PDB entry 4U7I | X-ray diffraction, 1.79 A resolution | chains A and B

[Chain A]
Protein: Spartin
From: Homo sapiens
Notes: fragment: MIT domain
UniProtKB: Q8N0X7 (SPG20_HUMAN); residue numbers follow UniProt; this construct covers 8-101
Chain sequence (95 residues; row label = number of the first residue in the row):
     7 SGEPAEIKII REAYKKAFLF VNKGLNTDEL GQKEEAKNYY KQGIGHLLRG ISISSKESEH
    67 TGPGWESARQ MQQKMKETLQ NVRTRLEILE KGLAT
Disordered / not traced: 7-8
Construct notes: expression tag (7)
UniProt features mapped onto this chain:
  - mutagenesis: Phe24 (F24D: Abolishes interaction with IST1. Does not localize to the midbody)
What the authors report for this chain:
  - mutagenesis - F24E: abolished binding to CHMP2A201-222, D209F/L216F

[Chain B]
Protein: IST1 homolog
From: Homo sapiens
UniProtKB: P53990 (IST1_HUMAN); residues 312-335 here correspond to UniProt positions 341-364 (UniProt number = residue number + 29)
Chain sequence (25 residues; numbered 312 to 336; the number before each row is that of its first residue):
   312 STSASEDIDF DDLSRRFEEL KKKTW
Disordered / not traced: 312-317, 334-336
Construct notes: expression tag (336)
UniProt features mapped onto this chain:
  - region: Ile319 to Thr335 (Interaction with VPS4A, VTA1, MITD1 STAMBP and USP8)
  - motif: Asp322 to Lys332 (MIT-interacting motif)

[Interface between chain A and chain B]
Pairs across the interface - 29 pairs, chain A then chain B:
  Tyr20(A) - Ile319(B)  hydrophobic
  Tyr20(A) - Phe321(B)  hydrophobic
  Lys21(A) - Ile319(B)
  Phe24(A) - Ile319(B)  hydrophobic
  Phe24(A) - Asp320(B)
  Phe24(A) - Phe321(B)  hydrophobic
  Phe24(A) - Leu324(B)  hydrophobic
  Val27(A) - Leu324(B)  hydrophobic
  Val27(A) - Phe328(B)  hydrophobic
  Asn28(A) - Arg327(B)  hydrogen bond
  Leu31(A) - Leu324(B)  hydrophobic
  Leu31(A) - Arg327(B)
  Leu31(A) - Phe328(B)  hydrophobic
  Leu31(A) - Leu331(B)  hydrophobic
  Asn32(A) - Arg327(B)  hydrogen bond
  Asp34(A) - Leu331(B)
  Glu35(A) - Arg327(B)  salt bridge
  Tyr46(A) - Phe328(B)
  Lys80(A) - Phe321(B)
  Lys80(A) - Asp322(B)  salt bridge
  Glu83(A) - Ser325(B)  hydrogen bond
  Thr84(A) - Phe321(B)
  Asn87(A) - Ser325(B)  hydrogen bond
  Asn87(A) - Phe328(B)
  Val88(A) - Phe328(B)  hydrophobic
  Arg91(A) - Phe328(B)
  Arg91(A) - Leu331(B)
  Thr101(A) - Leu331(B)
  Thr101(A) - Lys332(B)  hydrogen bond (side chain-backbone)
Interface residues without a listed pair, chain A (20 interface residues in all): Ala23, Leu53, Met81
Interface residues without a listed pair, chain B (11 interface residues in all): Lys333
From the paper, about this interface:
  - residue pairs: Phe321(B)-Phe24(A) (hydrophobic contact), Phe321(B)-Tyr20(A) (hydrophobic contact), Phe321(B)-Thr84(A) (hydrophobic contact), Arg327(B)-Glu35(A) (hydrogen bond), Arg327(B)-Asn28(A) (hydrogen bond), Arg327(B)-Asn32(A) (hydrogen bond)
  - interface residues, chain A: Tyr20(A), Phe24(A), Val27(A), Asn28(A), Leu31(A), Asn32(A), Asp34(A), Glu35(A), Tyr46(A), Leu53(A), Lys80(A), Thr84(A), Asn87(A), Val88(A), Arg91(A)
  - interface residues, chain B: Ile319(B), Phe321(B), Asp322(B), Leu324(B), Phe328(B), Leu331(B)
  - hot spots on chain B (mutagenesis) - F321A, L324A, F328E, L331A: decreased binding to Spartin (chain A)

[Overview]
Chain A and chain B form an interface of 20 and 11 residues respectively, with 5 hydrogen bonds and 2 salt
bridges. Among the polar pairs are Glu35(A)-Arg327(B), Lys80(A)-Asp322(B) and Asn28(A)-Arg327(B). The paper
describes hydrophobic contacts between Phe321(B) and Phe24(A), Phe321(B) and Tyr20(A) and Phe321(B) and
Thr84(A); hydrogen bonds between Arg327(B) and Glu35(A), Arg327(B) and Asn28(A) and Arg327(B) and Asn32(A).
From the paper: F321A, L324A and F328E of chain B, among others, reduce binding to Spartin (chain A);
interface residues Tyr20(A), Phe24(A) and Ile319(B) among others; 5 substitutions were tested in all.
Chain A is Spartin and chain B is IST1 homolog, both from Homo sapiens; the structure, Structure of the
complex of Spartin MIT and IST1 MIM, was determined by X-ray diffraction (same publication as 4U7E and 4U7Y).
